Entry 8G7V (electron microscopy, 3.90 A resolution); this record covers chains A and B of the 6 polymer chains in the assembly.

[Chain A]
Molecule: Antiviral innate immune response receptor RIG-I
Source organism: Homo sapiens
Notes: EC 3.6.4.13
UniProt: O95786 (DDX58_HUMAN); residues 1-925 here = UniProt positions 1-925
Amino-acid sequence (925 residues; numbered 1 to 925; the number before each row is that of its first residue):
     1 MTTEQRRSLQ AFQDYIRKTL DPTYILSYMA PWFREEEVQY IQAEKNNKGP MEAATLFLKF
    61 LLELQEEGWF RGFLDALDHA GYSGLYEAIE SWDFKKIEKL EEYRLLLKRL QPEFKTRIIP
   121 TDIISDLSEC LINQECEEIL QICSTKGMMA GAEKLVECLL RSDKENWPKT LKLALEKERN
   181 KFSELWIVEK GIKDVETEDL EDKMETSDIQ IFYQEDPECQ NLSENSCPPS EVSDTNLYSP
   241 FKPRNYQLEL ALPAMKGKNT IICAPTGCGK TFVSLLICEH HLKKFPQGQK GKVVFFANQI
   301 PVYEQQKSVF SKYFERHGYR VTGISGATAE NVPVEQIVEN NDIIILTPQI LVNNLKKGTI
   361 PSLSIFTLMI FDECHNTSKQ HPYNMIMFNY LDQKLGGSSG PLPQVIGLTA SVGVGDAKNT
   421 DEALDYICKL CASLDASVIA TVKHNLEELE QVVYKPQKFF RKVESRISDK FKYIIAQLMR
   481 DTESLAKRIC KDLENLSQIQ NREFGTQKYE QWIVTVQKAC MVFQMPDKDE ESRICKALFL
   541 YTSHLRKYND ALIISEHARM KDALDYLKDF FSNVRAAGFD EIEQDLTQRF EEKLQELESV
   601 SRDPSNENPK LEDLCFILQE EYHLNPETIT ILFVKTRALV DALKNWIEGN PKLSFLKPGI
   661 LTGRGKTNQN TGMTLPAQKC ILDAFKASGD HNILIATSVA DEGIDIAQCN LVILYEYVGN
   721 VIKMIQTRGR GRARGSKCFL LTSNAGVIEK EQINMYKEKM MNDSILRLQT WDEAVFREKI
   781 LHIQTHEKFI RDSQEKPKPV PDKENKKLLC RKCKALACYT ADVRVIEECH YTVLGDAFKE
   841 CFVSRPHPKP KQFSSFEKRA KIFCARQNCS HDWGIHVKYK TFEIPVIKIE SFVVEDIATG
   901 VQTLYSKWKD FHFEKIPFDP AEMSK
Disordered / not traced: 1-240, 663-689, 700-705, 719-721, 924-925
Swiss-Prot annotation at these positions:
  - motif: D372 to H375 (DECH box)
  - binding site (ATP): A264 to T271
  - binding site (Zn(2+)): C810, C813, C864, C869
  - modified residue: S8 (Microbial infection: Phosphoserine), T170 (Phosphothreonine), N495 (Microbial infection: Deamidated asparagine), N549 (Microbial infection: Deamidated asparagine), T770 (Phosphothreonine), S854 (Phosphoserine), S855 (Phosphoserine), K858 (N6-acetyllysine), K909 (N6-acetyllysine)
  - cross-link (Glycyl lysine isopeptide (Lys-Gly)): K48 (interchain with G-Cter in ubiquitin), K96 (interchain with G-Cter in ubiquitin), K154 (interchain with G-Cter in ubiquitin), K164 (interchain with G-Cter in ubiquitin), K172 (interchain with G-Cter in ubiquitin), K181 (interchain with G-Cter in ubiquitin), K193 (interchain with G-Cter in ubiquitin), K203 (interchain with G-Cter in ubiquitin), K812 (interchain with G-Cter in ubiquitin)
  - natural variant: C268 (C268F: In SGMRT2), E373 (E373A: In SGMRT2)
  - mutagenesis: S8 (S8E: Complete loss of MARCHF5-mediated degradation), T55 (T55I: No IRF3 signaling activity. No effect on dsRNA binding), K99 (K99R: Little or no effect on ubiquitination of the 2 CARD domain. Abolishes ubiquitination by RNF125), K154 (K154R: Reduction of ubiquitination. Reduction of INFB induction), K164 (K164R: Reduction of ubiquitination. Reduction of INFB induction), K169 (K169R: Little or no effect on ubiquitination of the 2 CARD domains), K172 (K172R: Complete loss of ubiquitination. No interaction with MAVS/IPS1. No induction of IFN-beta), K181 (K181R: Little or no effect on ubiquitination of the 2 CARD domains), K190 (K190R: Little or no effect on ubiquitination of the 2 CARD domains), K193 (K193R: Little or no effect on ubiquitination of the 2 CARD domains), K270 (K270A: No IRF3 signaling activity. Loss of dsRNA-induced ATPase activity. No effect on ds-RNA binding. Changed RIG-I signaling pathway), D372 to H375 (Loss of dsRNA-induced ATPase activity. No effect on ds-RNA binding. Changed RIG-I signaling pathway), 12 further mutagenesis entries in UniProt
Bound ions: Zn2+: C864, C869
From the paper describing this entry:
  - mutagenesis - F616A, I617A, L624A: decreased signaling in response to p3SLR14

[Chain B]
Molecule: E3 ubiquitin-protein ligase RNF135
Source organism: Homo sapiens
Notes: EC 2.3.2.27
UniProt: Q8IUD6 (RN135_HUMAN); residues 1-432 here = UniProt positions 1-432
Amino-acid sequence (432 residues; numbered 1 to 432; the number before each row is that of its first residue):
     1 MAGLGLGSAV PVWLAEDDLG CIICQGLLDW PATLPCGHSF CRHCLEALWG ARDARRWACP
    61 TCRQGAAQQP HLRKNTLLQD LADKYRRAAR EIQAGSDPAH CPCPGSSSLS SAAARPRRRP
   121 ELQRVAVEKS ITEVAQELTE LVEHLVDIVR SLQNQRPLSE SGPDNELSIL GKAFSSGVDL
   181 SMASPKLVTS DTAAGKIRDI LHDLEEIQEK LQESVTWKEA PEAQMQGELL EAPSSSSCPL
   241 PDQSHPALRR ASRFAQWAIH PTFNLKSLSC SLEVSKDSRT VTVSHRPQPY RWSCERFSTS
   301 QVLCSQALSS GKHYWEVDTR NCSHWAVGVA SWEMSRDQVL GRTMDSCCVE WKGTSQLSAW
   361 HMVKETVLGS DRPGVVGIWL NLEEGKLAFY SVDNQEKLLY ECTISASSPL YPAFWLYGLH
   421 PGNYLIIKQV KV
Disordered / not traced: 1-251, 363, 431-432
Swiss-Prot annotation at these positions:
  - zinc finger: C21 to R63 (RING-type)
  - natural variant: R286 (R286H: Found in an individual with overgrowth, learning disability and dysmorphic features; uncertain significance)
  - mutagenesis: E16 to D18 (Prevents degradation by hepatitis C virus NS3/NS4A), C21 (C21A: Loss of function in RIG-I signaling pathway; when associated with A-24), C24 (C24A: Loss of function in RIG-I signaling pathway; when associated with A-21)
Cystine bridges: C347-C402
From the paper describing this entry:
  - mutagenesis - W415A, Y417A, L419D: decreased signaling in response to p3SLR14

[Chain A / chain B interface]
Contacting residue pairs - 24 pairs, chain A then chain B:
  F459(A) - L419(B)
  K462(A) - R286(B)
  E464(A) - R286(B)  salt bridge
  P604(A) - W292(B)
  F616(A) - S298(B)
  F616(A) - T299(B)
  I617(A) - L419(B)  hydrophobic
  Q619(A) - S298(B)  hydrogen bond (side chain-backbone)
  Q619(A) - T299(B)  hydrogen bond
  E620(A) - T299(B)
  E620(A) - S300(B)
  E620(A) - W415(B)
  E620(A) - G418(B)
  H623(A) - V339(B)
  H623(A) - R342(B)  hydrogen bond
  H623(A) - E350(B)  salt bridge
  H623(A) - W415(B)
  L624(A) - H324(B)
  L624(A) - G353(B)
  L624(A) - Y417(B)  hydrophobic
  K652(A) - S298(B)
  K652(A) - D337(B)  salt bridge
  K737(A) - Y417(B)
  F739(A) - L419(B)  hydrophobic
Also at the interface, not in a pair above, chain A (15 interface residues in all): R461, S605
Also at the interface, not in a pair above, chain B (21 interface residues in all): S271, P287, L340, K352, L416, H420
Interface features reported in the paper:
  - hot spots on chain A (mutagenesis) - I617A, L624A: decreased signaling in response to p3SLR14

[Summary]
The interface between chain A and chain B involves 15 residues on one side and 21 on the other; the contacts
include 3 hydrogen bonds and 3 salt bridges. Among the polar pairs are E464(A)-R286(B), H623(A)-E350(B) and
K652(A)-D337(B). From the paper: F616A, I617A and L624A of chain A reduce signaling in response to p3SLR14;
W415A, Y417A and L419D of chain B reduce signaling in response to p3SLR14.
Here chain A is Antiviral innate immune response receptor RIG-I and chain B is E3 ubiquitin-protein ligase
RNF135, both from Homo sapiens. Entry 8G7V (Cryo-EM structure of Riplet:RIG-I:dsRNA complex (end-inter)) was
determined by electron microscopy, deposited together with 8G7T and 8G7U.
